PDB entry 7L49 | electron microscopy, 3.10 A resolution | chains A and B of the 6 polymer chains in the assembly

# Chain A (and B)
Name: Cas12f1
Notes: chain B of this document is another copy of the same molecule, construct and numbering; everything in this record applies to it too
Chain sequence (529 residues; each row starts with the number of its first residue):
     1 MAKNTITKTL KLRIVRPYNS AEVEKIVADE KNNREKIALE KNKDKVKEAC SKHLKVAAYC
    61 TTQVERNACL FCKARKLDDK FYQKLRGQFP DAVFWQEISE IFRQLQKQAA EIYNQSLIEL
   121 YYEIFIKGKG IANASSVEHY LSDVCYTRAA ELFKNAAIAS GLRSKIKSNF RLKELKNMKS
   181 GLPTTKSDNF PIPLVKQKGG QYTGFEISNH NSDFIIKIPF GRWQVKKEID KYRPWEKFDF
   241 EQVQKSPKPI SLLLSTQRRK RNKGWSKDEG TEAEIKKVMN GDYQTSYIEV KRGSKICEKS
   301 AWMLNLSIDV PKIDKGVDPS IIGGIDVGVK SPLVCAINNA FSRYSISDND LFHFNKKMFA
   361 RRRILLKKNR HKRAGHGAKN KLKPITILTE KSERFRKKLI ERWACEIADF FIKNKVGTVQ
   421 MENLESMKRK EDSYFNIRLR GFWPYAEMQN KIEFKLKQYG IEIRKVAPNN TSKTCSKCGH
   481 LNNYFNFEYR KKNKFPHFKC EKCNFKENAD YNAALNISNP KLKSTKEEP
Unresolved in the structure: 1-3, 526-529 (chain B: 1-6, 526-529)
Ion coordination: Zn2+ site 1: C50, H53, C69, C72; Zn2+ site 2: C478, C500
Reported in the primary citation:
  - Zn2+ coordination: C478, C500, C503
  - self-association interface (contacts with another copy of this molecule): I118, Y121, Y122, L182
  - mutagenesis - I118G, Y121G, Y122G, Y146A, L182G, K196A, Y202A, R396A, F487A: decreased catalytic activity
  - mutagenesis - Y121E/Y122E, Y121G/Y122G, S142A, R163A, Q197A: abolished catalytic activity
  - binding site for NTS: H139, S142, Y146, R163, K196
  - binding site for TS: Q197, Y202, R343, R396
  - binding site for sgRNA: F341
  - catalytic residues: D326, E422, R490, D510
  - binding site for Substrate: M427, F487, R490

# Interface between chain A and chain B
Residue-residue contacts - 41 pairs, chain A then chain B:
  E111(A) - M178(B)
  Q115(A) - Y121(B)
  Q115(A) - I126(B)
  I118(A) - I118(B)
  I118(A) - Y121(B)  hydrophobic
  E119(A) - Y122(B)
  E119(A) - I126(B)
  Y121(A) - N114(B)
  Y121(A) - I118(B)  hydrophobic
  Y122(A) - I118(B)
  Y122(A) - E119(B)
  Y122(A) - Y122(B)
  F125(A) - Q115(B)
  I126(A) - Q115(B)
  I126(A) - I118(B)  hydrophobic
  I126(A) - E119(B)
  R148(A) - I126(B)
  N177(A) - K107(B)
  M178(A) - K107(B)
  M178(A) - A110(B)  hydrophobic
  M178(A) - E111(B)
  M178(A) - K186(B)
  M178(A) - S187(B)
  K179(A) - K186(B)
  S180(A) - T185(B)
  G181(A) - T184(B)
  L182(A) - I118(B)  hydrophobic
  L182(A) - T184(B)  hydrogen bond (backbone-side chain)
  T184(A) - L182(B)
  R233(A) - M178(B)
  I364(A) - N349(B)
  K368(A) - Y344(B)
  K368(A) - S345(B)
  R370(A) - D409(B)  salt bridge
  H371(A) - R402(B)
  H371(A) - C405(B)
  H371(A) - E406(B)
  H371(A) - D409(B)  salt bridge
  K372(A) - D350(B)  salt bridge
  E431(A) - C297(B)  hydrogen bond (side chain-backbone)
  S433(A) - R261(B)  hydrogen bond (side chain-backbone)
Also at the interface, not in a pair above, chain A (25 interface residues in all): E123
Also at the interface, not in a pair above, chain B (29 interface residues in all): F125, G181, I296

# Overview
25 residues of chain A face 29 of chain B across their interface; the contacts include 3 hydrogen bonds and 3
salt bridges. Polar pairs include R370(A)-D409(B), H371(A)-D409(B) and K372(A)-D350(B). The paper reports
catalytic residues D326(A), E422(A) and R490(A) among others; I118G, Y121G and Y122G of chain A, among others,
reduce catalytic activity; 14 substitutions were tested in all.
Both chains are Cas12f1. Entry 7L49 (Cryo-EM structure of CRISPR-Cas12f Ternary Complex) was determined by
electron microscopy (same publication as 7L48).
